3HJY - chains A and C of the 5 polymer chains in the assembly; structure by X-ray diffraction, 3.65 A resolution.

# Chain A
Protein: pseudouridine synthase CBf5
Organism: Pyrococcus furiosus
Notes: EC 5.4.99.-; fragment: Cbf5
Reference sequence: Q7LWY0 (TRUB_PYRFU); residues 11-337 here correspond to UniProt positions 8-334 (UniProt number = residue number - 3)
Amino-acid sequence (327 residues; numbered 11 to 337; the number before each row is that of its first residue):
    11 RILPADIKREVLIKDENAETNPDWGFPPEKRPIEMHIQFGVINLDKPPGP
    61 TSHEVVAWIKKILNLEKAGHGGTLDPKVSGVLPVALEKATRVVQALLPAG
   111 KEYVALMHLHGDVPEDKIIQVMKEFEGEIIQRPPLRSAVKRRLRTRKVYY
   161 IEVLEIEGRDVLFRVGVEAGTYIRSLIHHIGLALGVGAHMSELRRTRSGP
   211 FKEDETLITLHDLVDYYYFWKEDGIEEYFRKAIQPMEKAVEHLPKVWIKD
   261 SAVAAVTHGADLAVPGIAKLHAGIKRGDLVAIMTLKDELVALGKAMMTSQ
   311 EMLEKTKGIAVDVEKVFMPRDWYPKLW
Disordered / not traced: 146-152

# Chain C
Molecule: 21-nt RNA strand
Notes: fragment: guide RNA_A
Sequence (21 nucleotides; each row starts with the number of its first residue):
     1 GGGCUCCGGAAACCGCGGCGC

# Interface between chain A and chain C
Contacting residue pairs - 13 pairs, chain A then chain C:
  Arg-101(A) / U5(C)  salt bridge to the phosphate
  Arg-101(A) / C6(C)  salt bridge to the phosphate
  Thr-267(A) / C4(C)  hydrogen bond to the sugar
  His-268(A) / G3(C)  hydrogen bond to the base
  Gly-269(A) / G3(C)  hydrogen bond to the sugar
  Gly-269(A) / C4(C)  sugar contact
  Val-323(A) / G3(C)  phosphate contact
  Val-323(A) / C4(C)  phosphate contact
  Glu-324(A) / C4(C)  phosphate contact
  Lys-325(A) / U5(C)  phosphate contact
  Val-326(A) / C4(C)  phosphate contact
  Val-326(A) / U5(C)  hydrogen bond to the phosphate
  Arg-330(A) / C4(C)  hydrogen bond to the base
Interface residues without a listed pair, chain A (11 interface residues in all): Lys-77, Asp-271
Interface residues without a listed pair, chain C (5 interface residues in all): C7

# Summary
Chain A and chain C form an interface of 11 and 5 residues respectively, with 5 hydrogen bonds and 2 salt
bridges. Polar contacts include His-268(A)/G3(C), Arg-330(A)/C4(C) and Thr-267(A)/C4(C).
Chain A is pseudouridine synthase CBf5 (Pyrococcus furiosus) and chain C is a 21-nt RNA strand; the structure,
Structure of a functional ribonucleoprotein pseudouridine synthase bound to a substrate RNA, was determined by
X-ray diffraction (same publication as 3HJW).
